PDB entry 1WD0 | X-ray diffraction, 1.90 A resolution | chains C and A of the 3 polymer chains in the assembly

[Chain C]
Molecule: 10-nt DNA strand
Sequence (10 nucleotides; numbered 111 to 120; the number before each row is that of its first residue):
   111 CCTATATAGG

[Chain A]
Molecule: DNA-binding proteins 7a/7b/7d
From: Sulfolobus acidocaldarius
UniProtKB: P13123 (DN71_SULAC); residues 1-66 here correspond to UniProt positions 0-65 (UniProt number = residue number - 1)
Chain sequence (66 residues; row label = number of the first residue in the row):
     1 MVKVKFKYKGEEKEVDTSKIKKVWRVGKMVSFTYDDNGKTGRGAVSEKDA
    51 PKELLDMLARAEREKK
Reported in the primary citation:
  - binding site for the 10-nt DNA strand: Lys-5, Lys-21, Lys-22, Trp-24, Val-26, Thr-33, Arg-42
  - binding site for the 10-nt DNA strand (chain C): Met-1, Lys-7, Tyr-8, Lys-13, Met-29, Ser-31, Ala-44, Ser-46
  - conformationally variable residues (loop rearrangement): Lys-9 to Glu-12

[How chain C and chain A interact]
Contacting residue pairs (14; chain C residue first):
  DA114(C) with Tyr-8(A), sugar contact
  DT115(C) with Lys-7(A), sugar contact; Tyr-8(A), phosphate contact; Lys-9(A), hydrogen bond to the phosphate; Met-29(A), base contact; Ser-31(A), hydrogen bond to the base; Ala-44(A), sugar contact
  DA116(C) with Lys-7(A), phosphate contact; Met-29(A), sugar contact; Val-45(A), sugar contact; Ser-46(A), hydrogen bond to the phosphate
  DT117(C) with Lys-28(A), phosphate contact; Ser-46(A), hydrogen bond to the phosphate
  DA118(C) with Lys-28(A), salt bridge to the phosphate
Other interface residues (no listed pair), chain A (12 interface residues in all): Gly-10, Arg-42, Lys-48
The authors on this interface:
  - specific contacts: Met-1(A)/DT113(C)

[Summary]
5 residues of chain C and 12 residues of chain A are in contact; the contacts include 4 hydrogen bonds and 1
salt bridge. Polar pairs include DT115(C)/Ser-31(A), DT115(C)/Lys-9(A) and DA116(C)/Ser-46(A). The authors
report a contact between Met-1(A) and DT113(C). The paper reports a binding site for the 10-nt DNA strand
(chain C) at Met-1(A), Lys-7(A) and Tyr-8(A) among others; a binding site for the 10-nt DNA strand at
Lys-5(A), Lys-21(A) and Lys-22(A) among others.
Chain C is a 10-nt DNA strand and chain A is DNA-binding proteins 7a/7b/7d (Sulfolobus acidocaldarius); the
structure, Crystal structures of the hyperthermophilic chromosomal protein Sac7d in complex with DNA decamers,
was determined by X-ray diffraction, deposited together with 1WD1.
